3JB9 - chains P and k of the 43 polymer chains in the assembly; structure by electron microscopy, 3.60 A resolution.

[Chain P]
Molecule: U2 snRNA
Organism: Schizosaccharomyces pombe
Sequence (186 nucleotides; each row starts with the number of its first residue):
     1 AUUCUCUCUU UGCCUUUUGG CUUAGAUCAA GUGUAGUAUC UGUUCUUUUC AGUUUAAUCG
    61 CUGAAAUCAC CUCACUGAGG UGUUUCCGAU UAAUCUUGUU UUUGGUUUGA GUUGGAAAGC
   121 CUCUGGCUUG CUAUGCUUUC CGACACUGGU GUUCUUGCUA UUGCACUACU GGCAAGCGAC
   181 GCCGAA
Not modelled in the structure: 44-92, 109-111, 127-129, 142-152, 178-186

[Chain k]
Molecule: Probable U2 small nuclear ribonucleoprotein B''
Organism: Schizosaccharomyces pombe 972h-
UniProtKB: Q7LL14 (RU2B_SCHPO); residues 1-111 here = UniProt positions 1-111
Sequence (111 residues; numbered 1 to 111; the number before each row is that of its first residue):
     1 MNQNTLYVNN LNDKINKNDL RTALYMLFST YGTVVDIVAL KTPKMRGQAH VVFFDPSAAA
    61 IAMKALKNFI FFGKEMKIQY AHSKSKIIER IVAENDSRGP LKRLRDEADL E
Not modelled in the structure: 1-4, 94-111

[How chain P and chain k interact]
Pairs across the interface (46):
  C154(P) with Asn-16(k), phosphate contact
  C158(P) with Lys-14(k), base contact
  U159(P) with Lys-14(k), hydrogen bond to the base
  A160(P) with Asp-13(k), base contact
  U161(P) with Asp-13(k), hydrogen bond to the base; Arg-46(k), hydrogen bond to the base
  U162(P) with Asn-10(k), hydrogen bond to the base; Lys-74(k), hydrogen bond to the base
  G163(P) with Tyr-7(k), base contact; Asn-9(k), hydrogen bond to the base; Asn-10(k), hydrogen bond to the base; Lys-44(k), hydrogen bond to the sugar; Arg-46(k), hydrogen bond to the base; Gly-47(k), base contact; Gln-48(k), base contact
  C164(P) with Tyr-7(k), stacking on the base; Gln-48(k), sugar contact; Gln-79(k), hydrogen bond to the base; Tyr-80(k), hydrogen bond to the base; Ala-81(k), base contact; His-82(k), hydrogen bond to the base
  A165(P) with Val-38(k), sugar contact; Leu-40(k), sugar contact; Lys-44(k), salt bridge to the phosphate; Met-45(k), sugar contact; His-50(k), base contact; Ser-83(k), hydrogen bond to the base; Lys-84(k), hydrogen bond to the base; Ser-85(k), hydrogen bond to the base
  C166(P) with Val-38(k), sugar contact; Leu-40(k), sugar contact; Ser-85(k), base contact; Lys-86(k), base contact
  U167(P) with Lys-17(k), hydrogen bond to the base; Ile-37(k), base contact; Val-38(k), base contact; Ala-39(k), hydrogen bond to the base; Leu-40(k), sugar contact
  C169(P) with Lys-17(k), salt bridge to the phosphate
  U170(P) with Lys-17(k), salt bridge to the phosphate; Lys-41(k), hydrogen bond to the sugar; Thr-42(k), base contact; Arg-46(k), sugar contact
  G171(P) with Lys-14(k), hydrogen bond to the base; Arg-46(k), salt bridge to the phosphate
  G172(P) with Lys-14(k), base contact
Also at the interface, not in a pair above, chain k (31 interface residues in all): Thr-5, Leu-11, Ile-87

[Overview]
15 residues of chain P and 31 residues of chain k are in contact; the contacts include 19 hydrogen bonds, 4
salt bridges and 1 aromatic stacking contact. Polar contacts include U159(P)/Lys-14(k), U161(P)/Asp-13(k) and
U161(P)/Arg-46(k).
Here chain P is U2 snRNA (Schizosaccharomyces pombe) and chain k is Probable U2 small nuclear
ribonucleoprotein B'' (Schizosaccharomyces pombe 972h-). Entry 3JB9 (Cryo-EM structure of the yeast
spliceosome at 3.6 angstrom resolution) was determined by electron microscopy.
